2X9N - chains B and D of the 4 polymer chains in the assembly; structure by X-ray diffraction, 1.15 A resolution.

== Chain B (and D) ==
Molecule: Pteridine reductase
Source organism: Trypanosoma brucei brucei
Notes: EC 1.5.1.33; chain D of this document is another copy of the same molecule, construct and numbering; everything in this record applies to it too
UniProtKB: O76290 (O76290_TRYBB); residue numbers follow UniProt; this construct covers 1-268
Chain sequence (288 residues; row label = number of the first residue in the row; numbers below 1 keep their minus sign (Met-19 is residue -19)):
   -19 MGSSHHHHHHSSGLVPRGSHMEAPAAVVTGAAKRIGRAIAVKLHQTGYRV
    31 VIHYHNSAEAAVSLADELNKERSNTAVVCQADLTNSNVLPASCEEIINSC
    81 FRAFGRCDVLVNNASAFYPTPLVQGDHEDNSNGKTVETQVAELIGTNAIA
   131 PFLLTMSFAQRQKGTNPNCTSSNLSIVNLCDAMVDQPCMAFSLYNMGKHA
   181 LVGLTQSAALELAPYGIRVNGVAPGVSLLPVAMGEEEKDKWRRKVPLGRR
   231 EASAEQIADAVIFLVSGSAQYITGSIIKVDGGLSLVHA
Unresolved in the structure: -19 to 1, 104-113, 143-151 (chain D: -19 to 2, 104-113, 143-151)
Differences from the reference sequence: expression tag (-19 to 0)
Ligand contacts:
  - AX3 (N~2~-cyclopropyl-1,3,5-triazine-2,4,6-triamine): Arg14, Ser95, Ala96, Phe97, Asp161, Tyr174, Leu208, Leu209, Pro210
  - (4S,5S)-1,2-dithiane-4,5-diol (D1D): Phe97, Asp161, Met163, Cys168, Tyr174, Gly205, Val206, Leu209, Pro210, Met213, Trp221
  - NADP (NAP; NADP nicotinamide-adenine-dinucleotide phosphate): Gly10, Lys13, Arg14, Ile15, Gly16, His33, Tyr34, His35, Asn36, Ser37, Ala61, Asp62, Leu63, Thr64, Asn93, Ala94, Ser95, Ala96, Thr126, Asn127, Leu159, Cys160, Asp161, Tyr174, Lys178, Pro204, Gly205, Val206, Ser207, Leu208
From the paper describing this entry:
  - binding site for AX3: Arg14, Ser95, Phe97, Tyr174, Pro210
  - catalytic residues: Asp161, Tyr174 (citing earlier work)

== Chain B / chain D interface ==
Pairs across the interface (56):
  Gln186(B) with Leu265(D)
  Ala189(B) with Leu265(D), hydrophobic
  Leu190(B) with Leu265(D); Val266(D), hydrophobic
  Ala193(B) with Pro226(D); Leu227(D)
  Arg198(B) with Leu227(D)
  Val206(B) with Tyr251(D), hydrogen bond (backbone-side chain)
  Val225(B) with Tyr251(D)
  Pro226(B) with Leu190(D), hydrophobic; Ala193(D)
  Leu227(B) with Ala193(D); Arg198(D); Gln250(D); Tyr251(D)
  Arg230(B) with Tyr251(D), hydrogen bond (backbone-side chain)
  Glu231(B) with Tyr251(D)
  Ala232(B) with Tyr251(D), hydrogen bond (backbone-side chain)
  Gln236(B) with Tyr251(D)
  Asp239(B) with Ser248(D)
  Phe243(B) with Phe243(D), hydrophobic
  Ser248(B) with Asp239(D)
  Gln250(B) with Leu227(D)
  Tyr251(B) with Val206(D), hydrogen bond (side chain-backbone); Val225(D); Leu227(D), hydrophobic; Arg230(D), hydrogen bond (side chain-backbone); Glu231(D); Ala232(D), hydrogen bond (side chain-backbone); Gln236(D); Val259(D); Asp260(D); Gly261(D), hydrogen bond (backbone-backbone)
  Ile252(B) with Lys258(D)
  Thr253(B) with Asp260(D); Gly261(D); Gly262(D)
  Gly254(B) with Lys258(D), hydrogen bond (backbone-side chain); Leu265(D)
  Ser255(B) with Lys258(D), hydrogen bond (side chain-backbone)
  Ile257(B) with Ile257(D), hydrophobic
  Lys258(B) with Ile252(D); Gly254(D), hydrogen bond (side chain-backbone); Ser255(D), hydrogen bond (backbone-side chain)
  Val259(B) with Tyr251(D); Ile252(D), hydrophobic
  Asp260(B) with Tyr251(D); Thr253(D)
  Gly261(B) with Tyr251(D), hydrogen bond (backbone-backbone); Thr253(D)
  Gly262(B) with Thr253(D)
  Leu265(B) with Gln186(D); Ala189(D), hydrophobic; Leu190(D); Gly254(D)
  Val266(B) with Leu190(D), hydrophobic
Also at the interface, not in a pair above, chain B (33 interface residues in all): Pro194, Ala240, Gly247
Also at the interface, not in a pair above, chain D (34 interface residues in all): Pro194, Gly196, Ala240, Gly247

== In short ==
33 residues of chain B face 34 of chain D across their interface, with 12 hydrogen bonds. Polar contacts
include Val206(B)-Tyr251(D), Arg230(B)-Tyr251(D) and Ala232(B)-Tyr251(D). Bound to chain B: NADP, compound AX3
and (4S,5S)-1,2-dithiane-4,5-diol. From the paper: catalytic residues Asp161(B) and Tyr174(B); a binding site
for AX3 at Arg14(B), Ser95(B) and Phe97(B) among others.
Chain B and chain D are both Pteridine reductase (Trypanosoma brucei brucei); the structure, High resolution
structure of TbPTR1 in complex with cyromazine, was determined by X-ray diffraction together with 2X9V, 2X9G
and 3MCV from the same study.
